8HR5 - chains A and B of the 5 polymer chains in the assembly; structure by electron microscopy, 3.73 A resolution.

Chain A (and B):
Protein: Transposase
Organism: Clostridium novyi
Notes: chain B of this document is another copy of the same molecule, construct and numbering; everything in this record applies to it too
Reference sequence: A0A386YN77 (A0A386YN77_CLONO); numbering as in UniProt (aligned over 1-497)
Chain sequence (497 residues; numbered 1 to 497; the number before each row is that of its first residue):
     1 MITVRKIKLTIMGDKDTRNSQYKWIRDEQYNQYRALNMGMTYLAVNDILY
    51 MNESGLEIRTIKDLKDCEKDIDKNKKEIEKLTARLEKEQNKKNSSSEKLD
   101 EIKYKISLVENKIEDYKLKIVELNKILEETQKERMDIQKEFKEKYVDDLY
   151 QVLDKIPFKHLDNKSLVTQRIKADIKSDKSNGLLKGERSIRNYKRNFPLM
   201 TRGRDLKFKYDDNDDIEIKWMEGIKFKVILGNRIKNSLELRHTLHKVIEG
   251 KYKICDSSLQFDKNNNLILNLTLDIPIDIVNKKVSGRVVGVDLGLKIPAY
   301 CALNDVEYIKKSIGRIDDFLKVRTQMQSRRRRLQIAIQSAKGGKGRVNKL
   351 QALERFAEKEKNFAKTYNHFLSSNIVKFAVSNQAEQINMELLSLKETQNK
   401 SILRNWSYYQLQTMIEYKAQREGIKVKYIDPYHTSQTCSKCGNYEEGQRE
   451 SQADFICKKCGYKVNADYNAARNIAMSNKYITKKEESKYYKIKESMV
Not modelled in the structure: 82-104, 306-307, 492-497 (chain B: 80-107, 212-214, 277-497)

Interface between chain A and chain B:
Residue-residue contacts - 58 pairs, chain A then chain B:
  Tyr33(A) - Glu187(B)  hydrogen bond (side chain-backbone)
  Arg34(A) - Lys185(B)
  Arg34(A) - Gly186(B)
  Asn37(A) - Gly186(B)
  Asn37(A) - Arg188(B)
  Asn37(A) - Ser189(B)  hydrogen bond (side chain-backbone)
  Met38(A) - Lys185(B)
  Thr41(A) - Ser189(B)
  Thr41(A) - Ile190(B)
  Tyr42(A) - Ile48(B)  hydrophobic
  Tyr42(A) - Asn52(B)  hydrogen bond
  Val45(A) - Val45(B)  hydrophobic
  Val45(A) - Ile190(B)  hydrophobic
  Ile48(A) - Thr41(B)
  Leu49(A) - Tyr42(B)  hydrophobic
  Asn52(A) - Met38(B)
  Asn52(A) - Tyr42(B)
  Ile126(A) - Lys155(B)
  Ile126(A) - Pro157(B)
  Glu129(A) - Leu153(B)
  Glu129(A) - Lys155(B)
  Arg134(A) - Asp147(B)
  Arg134(A) - Asp148(B)  salt bridge
  Met135(A) - Glu140(B)
  Met135(A) - Lys144(B)
  Met135(A) - Asp147(B)
  Ile137(A) - Lys144(B)
  Ile137(A) - Asp148(B)
  Glu140(A) - Glu140(B)
  Phe141(A) - Val45(B)  hydrophobic
  Lys144(A) - Gly55(B)  hydrogen bond (backbone-backbone)
  Lys144(A) - Asp136(B)  salt bridge
  Lys144(A) - Ile137(B)
  Lys144(A) - Glu140(B)  salt bridge
  Tyr145(A) - Ile48(B)
  Tyr145(A) - Leu49(B)  hydrophobic
  Tyr145(A) - Glu53(B)  hydrogen bond (side chain-backbone)
  Asp148(A) - Arg59(B)  salt bridge
  Gln151(A) - Ile58(B)
  Gln151(A) - Arg59(B)
  Val152(A) - Ser54(B)
  Val152(A) - Gly55(B)
  Lys155(A) - Asn52(B)  hydrogen bond
  Leu183(A) - Asn192(B)
  Leu184(A) - Tyr33(B)  hydrogen bond (backbone-side chain)
  Lys185(A) - Tyr33(B)  hydrogen bond (backbone-side chain)
  Lys185(A) - Arg195(B)
  Gly186(A) - Tyr33(B)  hydrogen bond (backbone-side chain)
  Gly186(A) - Lys194(B)
  Gly186(A) - Arg195(B)  hydrogen bond (backbone-backbone)
  Arg188(A) - Asn192(B)  hydrogen bond (backbone-side chain)
  Ser189(A) - Asn192(B)
  Ile190(A) - Ser189(B)
  Ile190(A) - Ile190(B)  hydrophobic
  Ile190(A) - Asn192(B)
  Arg191(A) - Ser189(B)
  Asn192(A) - Arg188(B)
  Asn192(A) - Ser189(B)
Also at the interface, not in a pair above, chain A (35 interface residues in all): Ala44, Leu56, Asp154
Also at the interface, not in a pair above, chain B (36 interface residues in all): Arg34, Ala44, Asp154, Ile156, Tyr193

Summary:
35 residues of chain A and 36 residues of chain B are in contact; the contacts include 11 hydrogen bonds and 4
salt bridges. Polar pairs include Arg134(A)-Asp148(B), Lys144(A)-Asp136(B) and Lys144(A)-Glu140(B).
Both chains are Transposase (Clostridium novyi). Entry 8HR5 (Cryo-EM structure of the CnCas12f1-sgRNA-DNA
complex) was determined by electron microscopy.
